Entry 2BVQ (X-ray diffraction, 2.00 A resolution); this record covers chains A and C of the 3 polymer chains in the assembly.

Chain A:
Protein: HLA class I histocompatibility antigen, B-57 alpha chain
From: Homo sapiens
UniProt: P18465 (1B57_HUMAN); residues 1-276 here correspond to UniProt positions 25-300 (UniProt number = residue number + 24)
Chain sequence (276 residues; numbered 1 to 276; the number before each row is that of its first residue):
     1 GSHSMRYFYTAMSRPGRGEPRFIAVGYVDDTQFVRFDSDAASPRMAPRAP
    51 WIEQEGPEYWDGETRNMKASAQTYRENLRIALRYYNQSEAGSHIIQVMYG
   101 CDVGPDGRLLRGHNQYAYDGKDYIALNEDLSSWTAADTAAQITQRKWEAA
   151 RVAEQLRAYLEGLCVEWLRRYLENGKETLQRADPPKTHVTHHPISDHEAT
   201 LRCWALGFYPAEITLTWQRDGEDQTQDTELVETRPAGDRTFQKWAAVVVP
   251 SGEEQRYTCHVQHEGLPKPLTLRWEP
Unresolved in the structure: 276
Construct notes: conflict N114 (Asp138 in P18465), Y116 (Ser140 in P18465)
Disulfide bonds: C101-C164, C203-C259

Chain C:
Protein: HIV-P24
Chain sequence (11 residues; each row starts with the number of its first residue):
     1 KAFSPEVIPMF
Unresolved in the structure: 10-11

Interface between chain A and chain C:
Pairs across the interface - 40 pairs, chain A then chain C:
  M5(A) with K1(C)
  Y7(A) with K1(C), hydrogen bond (side chain-backbone); A2(C), hydrogen bond (side chain-backbone)
  Y9(A) with F3(C)
  E63(A) with K1(C); A2(C), hydrogen bond (side chain-backbone)
  N66(A) with A2(C); F3(C), hydrogen bond (side chain-backbone); S4(C); P5(C)
  M67(A) with A2(C), hydrophobic
  S70(A) with P5(C)
  T73(A) with P5(C); E6(C); V7(C)
  Y74(A) with P5(C), hydrophobic
  N77(A) with E6(C), hydrogen bond (side chain-backbone); V7(C); I8(C), hydrogen bond (side chain-backbone)
  I80(A) with V7(C), hydrophobic; I8(C), hydrophobic; P9(C)
  Y84(A) with I8(C), hydrogen bond (side chain-backbone); P9(C)
  Y99(A) with A2(C); F3(C), hydrogen bond (side chain-backbone)
  Y116(A) with E6(C)
  T143(A) with I8(C), hydrogen bond (side chain-backbone)
  K146(A) with I8(C); P9(C)
  W147(A) with E6(C); V7(C), hydrogen bond (side chain-backbone)
  V152(A) with E6(C)
  Q155(A) with F3(C)
  L156(A) with F3(C), hydrophobic
  Y159(A) with K1(C), hydrogen bond (side chain-backbone); A2(C); F3(C), hydrophobic
  W167(A) with K1(C)
  Y171(A) with K1(C), hydrogen bond (side chain-backbone)
Interface residues without a listed pair, chain A (28 interface residues in all): Y59, A69, E76, A81, Y123

Summary:
Chain A and chain C form an interface of 28 and 9 residues respectively; the contacts include 12 hydrogen
bonds. Polar pairs include Y7(A)-K1(C), Y7(A)-A2(C) and E63(A)-A2(C).
Here chain A is HLA class I histocompatibility antigen, B-57 alpha chain (Homo sapiens) and chain C is
HIV-P24. Entry 2BVQ (Structures of Three HIV-1 HLA-B5703-Peptide Complexes and Identification of Related HLAs
Potentially Associated with Long-Term Non-Progression) was determined by X-ray diffraction (same publication
as 2BVO and 2BVP).
